7JFL - chains A and B of the 4 polymer chains in the assembly; structure by X-ray diffraction, 1.68 A resolution.

== Chain A (and B) ==
Molecule: Interferon regulatory factor 3
From: Homo sapiens
Notes: chain B of this document is another copy of the same molecule, construct and numbering; everything in this record applies to it too
Reference sequence: Q14653 (IRF3_HUMAN); numbering as in UniProt (aligned over 189-398)
Amino-acid sequence (213 residues; row label = number of the first residue in the row):
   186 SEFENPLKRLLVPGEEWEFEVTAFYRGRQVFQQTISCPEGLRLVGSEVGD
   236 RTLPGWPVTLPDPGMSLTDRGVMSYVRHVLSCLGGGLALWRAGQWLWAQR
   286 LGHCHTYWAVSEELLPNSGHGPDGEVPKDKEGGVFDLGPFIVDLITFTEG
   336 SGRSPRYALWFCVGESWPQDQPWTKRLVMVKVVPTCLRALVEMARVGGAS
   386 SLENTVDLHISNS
Unresolved in the structure: 186-198, 233-237, 397-398 (chain B: 186-194, 231-235, 397-398)
Construct notes: expression tag (186-188)
Modified positions: S386 (phosphoserine; SEP)
Curated features (UniProtKB/Swiss-Prot):
  - modified residue: T237 (Phosphothreonine), T244 (Phosphothreonine), T253 (Phosphothreonine), K366 (N6-acetyllysine), S385 (Phosphoserine), S386 (Diphosphoserine), S396 (Phosphoserine), S398 (Phosphoserine)
  - cross-link (Glycyl lysine isopeptide (Lys-Gly)): K193 (interchain with G-Cter in ISG15), K360 (interchain with G-Cter in ISG15), K366 (interchain with G-Cter in ISG15)
  - natural variant: R227 (R227Q: No effect on IFNB induction upon Sendai virus infection), R285 (R285Q: In IIAE7)
  - mutagenesis: K193 (K193R: Highly diminished ISGylation; when associated with R-360 and R-366), R285 (R285S: Abolished interaction with STING1, MAVS or TICAM1), H288 (H288S: Decreased interaction with TICAM1), H290 (H290S: Decreased interaction with TICAM1), K313 (K313S: Abolished interaction with STING1, MAVS or TICAM1), K360 (K360R: Highly diminished ISGylation; when associated with R-193 and R-366), K366 (K366R: Highly diminished ISGylation; when associated with R-193 and R-360), S385 to S386 (Complete loss of viral infection induced phosphorylation), S385 (S385A/D/E: Complete loss of viral infection induced phosphorylation), S386 (S386A: Complete loss of viral infection induced phosphorylation. Abolished pyrophosphorylation; S386E: Phosphomimetic mutant; interacts with CREBBP; when associated with E-396), T390 (T390A: Does not affect pyrophosphorylation), S396 to S398 (Complete loss of viral infection induced phosphorylation), 1 further mutagenesis entry in UniProt
From the paper describing this entry:
  - post-translational modification sites: S386
  - self-association interface (contacts with another copy of this molecule); pairs are residue here / residue on that copy: R211-S386 (hydrogen bond), R211-E388 (hydrogen bond), D254-S386 (water-mediated contact), D254-S385 (hydrogen bond), K360-S386, E388-K360 (salt bridge), E388-Q356
  - contacts within the chain: R211-K360 (hydrogen bond), S339-S386 (hydrogen bond), R341-S386, R380-S386 (hydrogen bond)
  - mutagenesis - R211A/R380A, R211A/S339A/R380A, S386A: abolished binding to Interferon regulatory factor 3 (chain A)
  - mutagenesis - R285A, R285A/K313A, H288A/H290A/K313A, H290A/K313A, S396A: decreased binding to Interferon regulatory factor 3 (chain A)
  - mutagenesis - H288A, H290A, K313A: unchanged binding to Interferon regulatory factor 3 (chain A)
  - mutagenesis - R285A, R285A/K313A, H288A/H290A/K313A, H290A/K313A: decreased signaling
  - mutagenesis - H288A, H290A, K313A: unchanged signaling
  - mutagenesis - R211A, R211A/R380A, R211A/S339A/R380A, R380A: decreased localization to cGAMP
  - mutagenesis - R285A, S339A: decreased localization
  - mutagenesis - R211A, R211A/R380A, R380A, S386A: abolished signaling in response to IFN-beta reporter
  - mutagenesis - S339A, E388A (about 45%), S396A (about 50%): decreased signaling in response to IFN-beta reporter
  - mutagenesis - H288A, H290A, K313A: unchanged localization to cGAMP treatment

== Chain A / chain B interface ==
Pairs across the interface - 82 pairs, chain A then chain B:
  F209(A) - L299(B)  hydrophobic
  R211(A) - S386(B)  hydrogen bond (side chain-backbone)
  R211(A) - L387(B)
  R211(A) - E388(B)  salt bridge
  G212(A) - L299(B)
  R213(A) - E377(B)  salt bridge
  R213(A) - R380(B)
  T253(A) - E377(B)  hydrogen bond
  T253(A) - R380(B)
  T253(A) - V381(B)
  D254(A) - R380(B)
  D254(A) - S385(B)  hydrogen bond
  D254(A) - S386(B)  hydrogen bond (side chain-backbone)
  R255(A) - V381(B)
  R255(A) - G383(B)
  G256(A) - S385(B)
  G256(A) - L387(B)
  Y260(A) - L387(B)  hydrophobic
  Y260(A) - V391(B)  hydrophobic
  Y260(A) - L393(B)  hydrophobic
  H263(A) - L393(B)
  V264(A) - L393(B)  hydrophobic
  C267(A) - I395(B)  hydrophobic
  H288(A) - I395(B)
  H288(A) - S396(B)  hydrogen bond (backbone-backbone)
  C289(A) - H394(B)
  H290(A) - H394(B)  hydrogen bond (backbone-backbone)
  H290(A) - S396(B)
  Y292(A) - H394(B)
  E297(A) - T359(B)  hydrogen bond
  L299(A) - F209(B)  hydrophobic
  L299(A) - G212(B)
  L299(A) - W358(B)  hydrophobic
  L300(A) - P357(B)  hydrophobic
  L300(A) - T359(B)
  G349(A) - L393(B)
  G349(A) - H394(B)  hydrogen bond (backbone-backbone)
  E350(A) - V391(B)
  S351(A) - H394(B)
  P357(A) - L300(B)  hydrophobic
  W358(A) - L299(B)  hydrophobic
  T359(A) - E297(B)  hydrogen bond
  K360(A) - R341(B)
  K360(A) - E388(B)  salt bridge
  L362(A) - L393(B)  hydrophobic
  E377(A) - R213(B)  salt bridge
  E377(A) - T253(B)  hydrogen bond
  R380(A) - R213(B)
  R380(A) - T253(B)
  R380(A) - D254(B)
  V381(A) - T253(B)
  V381(A) - R255(B)  hydrogen bond (backbone-side chain)
  G382(A) - R255(B)
  G383(A) - R255(B)
  S385(A) - D254(B)  hydrogen bond
  S385(A) - G256(B)
  S386(A) - R211(B)  hydrogen bond (backbone-side chain)
  S386(A) - D254(B)  hydrogen bond (backbone-side chain)
  S386(A) - K360(B)
  L387(A) - R211(B)
  L387(A) - G256(B)
  L387(A) - Y260(B)  hydrophobic
  L387(A) - L362(B)  hydrophobic
  E388(A) - R211(B)  salt bridge
  E388(A) - K360(B)  salt bridge
  V391(A) - Y260(B)  hydrophobic
  V391(A) - E350(B)
  L393(A) - Y260(B)  hydrophobic
  L393(A) - H263(B)
  L393(A) - V264(B)  hydrophobic
  L393(A) - G349(B)
  L393(A) - L362(B)  hydrophobic
  H394(A) - C289(B)
  H394(A) - H290(B)  hydrogen bond (backbone-backbone)
  H394(A) - Y292(B)  hydrogen bond
  H394(A) - G349(B)  hydrogen bond (backbone-backbone)
  H394(A) - S351(B)  hydrogen bond
  I395(A) - C267(B)  hydrophobic
  I395(A) - H288(B)
  S396(A) - R285(B)
  S396(A) - H288(B)  hydrogen bond (backbone-backbone)
  S396(A) - H290(B)
Interface residues without a listed pair, chain A (46 interface residues in all): Q214, V257, R341, A384, D392
Interface residues without a listed pair, chain B (47 interface residues in all): Q214, V257, G382, A384, D392
The authors on this interface:
  - pairs named by the authors: R211(A)-S386(B), E388(A)-R211(B)

== Summary ==
Chain A and chain B form an interface of 46 and 47 residues respectively; the contacts include 19 hydrogen
bonds and 6 salt bridges. Polar contacts include R211(A)-E388(B), R213(A)-E377(B) and K360(A)-E388(B). The
authors report contacts between R211(A) and S386(B) and E388(A) and R211(B). The paper reports that R285A,
R285A/K313A and H288A/H290A/K313A of chain A, among others, reduce binding to Interferon regulatory factor 3
(chain A); a modification site at S386(A); 15 substitutions were tested in all.
Chain A and chain B are both Interferon regulatory factor 3 (Homo sapiens); the structure, Crystal structure
of human phosphorylated IRF-3 bound to CBP, was determined by X-ray diffraction, deposited together with 7JFM.
